8AGO - chains DDD and EEE of the 5 polymer chains in the assembly; structure by X-ray diffraction, 1.85 A resolution.

[Chain DDD (and EEE)]
Name: Major capsid protein VP1
Organism: Betapolyomavirus hominis
Notes: chain EEE of this document is another copy of the same molecule, construct and numbering; everything in this record applies to it too
UniProtKB: P03088 (VP1_POVBK); residues 30-300 here correspond to UniProt positions 31-301 (UniProt number = residue number + 1)
Chain sequence (271 residues; each row starts with the number of its first residue):
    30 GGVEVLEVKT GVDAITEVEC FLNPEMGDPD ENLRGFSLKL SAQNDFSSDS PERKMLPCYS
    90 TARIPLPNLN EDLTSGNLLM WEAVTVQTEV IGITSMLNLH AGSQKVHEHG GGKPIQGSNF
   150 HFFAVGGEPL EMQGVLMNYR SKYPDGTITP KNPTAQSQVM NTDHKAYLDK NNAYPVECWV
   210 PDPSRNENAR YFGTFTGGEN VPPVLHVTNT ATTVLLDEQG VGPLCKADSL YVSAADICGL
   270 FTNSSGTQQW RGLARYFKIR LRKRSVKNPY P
Unresolved in the structure: 30-31, 36-39, 297-300 (chain EEE: 30-31, 43, 103-105, 298-300)
Sequence notes: engineered mutation Gln-72 (Glu73 in P03088), Ser-104 (Cys105 in P03088)

[How chain DDD and chain EEE interact]
Pairs across the interface (120; chain DDD residue first):
  Glu-48(DDD) with Ser-213(EEE)
  Phe-50(DDD) with Met-189(EEE), hydrophobic; Asp-211(EEE); Ser-213(EEE)
  Asn-52(DDD) with Gln-185(EEE), hydrogen bond; Val-188(EEE); Met-189(EEE)
  Pro-53(DDD) with Val-188(EEE), hydrophobic
  Glu-60(DDD) with Ala-184(EEE)
  Asn-61(DDD) with Tyr-168(EEE), hydrogen bond; Arg-169(EEE); Gln-187(EEE), hydrogen bond (backbone-side chain)
  Leu-62(DDD) with Phe-75(EEE), hydrophobic; Gln-187(EEE)
  Arg-63(DDD) with Ala-184(EEE); Gln-185(EEE), hydrogen bond; Gln-187(EEE), hydrogen bond (backbone-side chain); Val-188(EEE)
  Gly-64(DDD) with Val-188(EEE)
  Phe-65(DDD) with Met-166(EEE); Gln-187(EEE)
  Glu-118(DDD) with Pro-212(EEE); Tyr-220(EEE), hydrogen bond
  Ile-120(DDD) with Val-164(EEE), hydrophobic; Met-189(EEE), hydrophobic; Pro-212(EEE), hydrophobic
  Gly-121(DDD) with Val-164(EEE); Val-209(EEE)
  Ile-122(DDD) with Val-209(EEE); Phe-224(EEE), hydrophobic
  Thr-123(DDD) with Tyr-88(EEE); Phe-149(EEE); Val-205(EEE), hydrogen bond (side chain-backbone); Glu-206(EEE); Trp-208(EEE), hydrogen bond (side chain-backbone); Val-209(EEE)
  Ser-124(DDD) with Val-164(EEE); Leu-165(EEE); Met-166(EEE); Glu-206(EEE)
  Met-125(DDD) with Phe-224(EEE), hydrophobic
  Leu-126(DDD) with Val-205(EEE), hydrophobic; Glu-206(EEE); Phe-224(EEE), hydrophobic; Ile-266(EEE), hydrophobic; Trp-279(EEE)
  Asn-127(DDD) with Asp-78(EEE); Met-166(EEE); Ser-170(EEE); Glu-206(EEE), hydrogen bond
  Leu-128(DDD) with Ser-70(EEE); Trp-279(EEE), hydrophobic
  His-129(DDD) with Ser-70(EEE); Ala-71(EEE); Gln-72(EEE); Asn-73(EEE), hydrogen bond (backbone-backbone); Asp-78(EEE), salt bridge; Pro-80(EEE); Met-84(EEE); Leu-85(EEE); Glu-206(EEE), salt bridge
  Ala-130(DDD) with Asn-73(EEE); Phe-75(EEE); Asp-78(EEE)
  Gly-131(DDD) with Asn-73(EEE), hydrogen bond (backbone-backbone); Phe-75(EEE)
  Ser-132(DDD) with Gln-72(EEE)
  Gln-133(DDD) with Gln-72(EEE)
  Lys-134(DDD) with Ala-71(EEE); Gln-72(EEE), hydrogen bond (backbone-side chain)
  Val-135(DDD) with Glu-228(EEE); Gln-277(EEE)
  His-136(DDD) with Gly-275(EEE), hydrogen bond (side chain-backbone)
  His-138(DDD) with Ser-274(EEE); Gly-275(EEE); Thr-276(EEE)
  Gly-139(DDD) with Ala-71(EEE); Gly-275(EEE); Gln-277(EEE)
  Gly-140(DDD) with Leu-69(EEE); Ala-71(EEE); Gln-277(EEE), hydrogen bond (backbone-side chain)
  Gly-141(DDD) with Ala-71(EEE)
  Lys-142(DDD) with Glu-228(EEE)
  Pro-143(DDD) with Ser-147(EEE); Gly-227(EEE); Glu-228(EEE)
  Ile-144(DDD) with Met-166(EEE), hydrophobic
  Gln-145(DDD) with Gly-227(EEE); Glu-228(EEE), hydrogen bond (side chain-backbone)
  Pro-231(DDD) with Gly-226(EEE); Val-230(EEE), hydrophobic
  Pro-232(DDD) with Phe-224(EEE); Thr-225(EEE); Gly-226(EEE), hydrogen bond (backbone-backbone)
  Val-233(DDD) with Phe-224(EEE)
  Leu-234(DDD) with Gly-222(EEE); Thr-223(EEE); Phe-224(EEE), hydrogen bond (backbone-backbone)
  His-235(DDD) with Gly-222(EEE); Thr-223(EEE), hydrogen bond
  Val-236(DDD) with Tyr-220(EEE); Phe-221(EEE); Gly-222(EEE), hydrogen bond (backbone-backbone)
  Thr-237(DDD) with Tyr-220(EEE), hydrogen bond (side chain-backbone); Phe-221(EEE)
  Asn-238(DDD) with Asn-215(EEE), hydrogen bond (side chain-backbone); Ala-218(EEE), hydrogen bond (side chain-backbone); Arg-219(EEE); Tyr-220(EEE), hydrogen bond (side chain-backbone)
  Thr-239(DDD) with Phe-221(EEE)
  Phe-270(DDD) with Met-166(EEE), hydrophobic
  Ser-273(DDD) with Gln-72(EEE)
  Arg-280(DDD) with Leu-165(EEE), hydrogen bond (side chain-backbone); Met-166(EEE); Gln-187(EEE), hydrogen bond (side chain-backbone)
  Ala-283(DDD) with Met-189(EEE), hydrophobic
  Tyr-285(DDD) with Pro-212(EEE), hydrogen bond (side chain-backbone); Ser-213(EEE)
  Lys-287(DDD) with Pro-212(EEE)
Also at the interface, not in a pair above, chain DDD (52 interface residues in all): Glu-137
Also at the interface, not in a pair above, chain EEE (58 interface residues in all): Gln-162, Asn-167, Tyr-172, Thr-191, Lys-194, Pro-210, Leu-269, Thr-271

[In short]
The interface between chain DDD and chain EEE involves 52 residues on one side and 58 on the other, with 26
hydrogen bonds and 2 salt bridges. Polar pairs include His-129(DDD)/Asp-78(EEE), His-129(DDD)/Glu-206(EEE) and
Asn-52(DDD)/Gln-185(EEE).
Chain DDD and chain EEE are both Major capsid protein VP1 (Betapolyomavirus hominis); the structure, BK
Polyomavirus VP1 mutant E73Q, was determined by X-ray diffraction, deposited together with 8AGH, 8AH0 and
8AH1.
